Entry 5A4I (X-ray diffraction, 1.23 A resolution); this record covers chains L and M of the 4 polymer chains in the assembly.

Chain L (and M):
Name: Hydrogenase-1 large chain
From: Escherichia coli STR. K-12 SUBSTR. MC4100
Notes: EC 1.12.99.6; fragment: catalytic domain; chain M of this document is another copy of the same molecule, construct and numbering; everything in this record applies to it too
UniProt: P0ACD8 (MBHL_ECOLI); numbering as in UniProt (aligned over 1-582)
Sequence (582 residues; each row starts with the number of its first residue):
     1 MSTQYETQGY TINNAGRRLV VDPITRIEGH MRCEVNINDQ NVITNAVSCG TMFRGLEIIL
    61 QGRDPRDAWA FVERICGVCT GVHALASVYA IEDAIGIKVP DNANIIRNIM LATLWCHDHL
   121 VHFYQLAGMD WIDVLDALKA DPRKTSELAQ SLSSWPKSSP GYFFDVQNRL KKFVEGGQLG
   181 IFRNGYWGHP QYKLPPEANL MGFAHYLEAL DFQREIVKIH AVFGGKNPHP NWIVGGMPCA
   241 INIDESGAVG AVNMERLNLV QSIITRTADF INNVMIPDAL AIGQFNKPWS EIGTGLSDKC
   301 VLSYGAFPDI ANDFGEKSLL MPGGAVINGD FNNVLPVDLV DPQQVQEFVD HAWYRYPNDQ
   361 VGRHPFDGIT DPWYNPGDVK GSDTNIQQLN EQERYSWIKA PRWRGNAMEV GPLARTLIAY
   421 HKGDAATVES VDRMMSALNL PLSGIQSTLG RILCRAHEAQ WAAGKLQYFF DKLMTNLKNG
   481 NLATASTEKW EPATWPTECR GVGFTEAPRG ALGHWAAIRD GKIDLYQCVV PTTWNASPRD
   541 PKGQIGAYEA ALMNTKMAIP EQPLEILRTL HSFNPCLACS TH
Not modelled in the structure: 1
Differences from the reference sequence: conflict N574 (Asp in P0ACD8)
Modified residues: C79 (S-hydroxycysteine; CSO)
UniProt features mapped onto this chain:
  - binding site (Ni(2+)): C76, C79, C576, C579
Metal / ion sites: Mg2+: E57, C528, H582; Ni2+: C76, C79, C576, C579; carbonmonoxide-(dicyano) iron Fe: C79, C579 (together with Ni2+)
Small-molecule neighbours: carbonmonoxide-(dicyano) iron (FCO): C79, V82, H83, A507, P508, R509, L512, V530, P531, T532, C576, C579

Interface between chain L and chain M:
Pairs across the interface (26):
  Q150(L) - S146(M)
  Q150(L) - Q150(M)  hydrogen bond
  Q150(L) - S159(M)
  Q150(L) - P160(M)
  S154(L) - S159(M)  hydrogen bond (backbone-side chain)
  S154(L) - G161(M)
  S154(L) - Y162(M)
  W155(L) - S159(M)  hydrogen bond (backbone-side chain)
  P156(L) - P156(M)
  P156(L) - K157(M)
  P156(L) - S158(M)  hydrogen bond (backbone-backbone)
  P156(L) - S159(M)  hydrogen bond (backbone-backbone)
  P156(L) - Y162(M)  hydrophobic
  K157(L) - P156(M)
  K157(L) - K157(M)
  S158(L) - P156(M)  hydrogen bond (backbone-backbone)
  S158(L) - S159(M)
  S159(L) - Q150(M)
  S159(L) - S154(M)  hydrogen bond (side chain-backbone)
  S159(L) - W155(M)  hydrogen bond (side chain-backbone)
  S159(L) - P156(M)  hydrogen bond (backbone-backbone)
  S159(L) - S158(M)
  P160(L) - Q150(M)
  G161(L) - S154(M)
  Y162(L) - S154(M)  hydrogen bond (backbone-backbone)
  Y162(L) - P156(M)  hydrophobic
Other interface residues (no listed pair), chain L (12 interface residues in all): S146, D165
Other interface residues (no listed pair), chain M (12 interface residues in all): D165

Summary:
Chain L and chain M each contribute 12 residues to their interface, with 10 hydrogen bonds. Polar pairs
include Q150(L)-Q150(M), S154(L)-S159(M) and W155(L)-S159(M). Ligands of chain L: carbonmonoxide-(dicyano)
iron. E57(L), C528(L) and H582(L) coordinate Mg2+. From UniProt: 4 Ni2+-binding residues on chain L.
Chain L and chain M are both Hydrogenase-1 large chain (Escherichia coli STR. K-12 SUBSTR. MC4100); the
structure, The mechanism of Hydrogen activation by NiFE-hydrogenases, was determined by X-ray diffraction
(same publication as 5A4F, 5A4M, 5ADU and 4UE3).
